PDB entry 7AR7 | electron microscopy, 3.72 A resolution | chains x and y of the 46 polymer chains in the assembly

== Chain x ==
Name: Gamma carbonic anhydrase-like 2, mitochondrial
From: Arabidopsis thaliana
UniProt: Q9SMN1 (GCAL2_ARATH); numbering as in UniProt (aligned over 41-254)
Sequence (214 residues; numbered 41 to 254; the number before each row is that of its first residue):
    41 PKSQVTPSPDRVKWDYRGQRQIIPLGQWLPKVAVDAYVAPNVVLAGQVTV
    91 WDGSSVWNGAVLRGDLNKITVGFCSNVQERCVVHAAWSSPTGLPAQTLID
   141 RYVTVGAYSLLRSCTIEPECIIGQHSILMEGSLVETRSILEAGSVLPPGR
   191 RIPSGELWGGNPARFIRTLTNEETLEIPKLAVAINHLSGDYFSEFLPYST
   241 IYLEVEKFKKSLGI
Swiss-Prot annotation at these positions:
  - binding site (substrate): Arg103 to Asp105, Gln118, Glu119, Arg152, Gln164, Tyr231
  - binding site (Zn(2+)): His124

== Chain y ==
Name: Gamma carbonic anhydrase 2, mitochondrial
From: Arabidopsis thaliana
Notes: EC 4.2.1.-
UniProt: Q9C6B3 (GCA2_ARATH); residues 2-269 here = UniProt positions 2-269
Sequence (268 residues; each row starts with the number of its first residue):
     2 GTLGRAIYTVGNWIRGTGQALDRVGSLLQGSHRIEEHLSRHRTLMNVFDK
    52 SPLVDKDVFVAPSASVIGDVQIGKGSSIWYGCVLRGDVNNISVGSGTNIQ
   102 DNTLVHVAKTNISGKVLPTLIGDNVTVGHSAVIHGCTVEDDAFVGMGATL
   152 LDGVVVEKHAMVAAGSLVKQNTRIPSGEVWGGNPAKFMRKLTDEEIVYIS
   202 QSAKNYINLAQIHASENSKSFEQIEVERALRKKYARKDEDYDSMLGITRE
   252 TPPELILPDNVLPGGKPV
Ion coordination: Zn2+ near His107 (its only coordinating residue here)
Small-molecule neighbours: Phosphatidylinositol (T7X): Trp14, Ile15, Thr18
Swiss-Prot annotation at these positions:
  - binding site (substrate): Arg86 to Asp88, Gln101, Asp102, Asn209
  - binding site (Zn(2+)): His107, His130, His135

== Interface between chain x and chain y ==
Pairs across the interface - 85 pairs, chain x then chain y:
  Val45(x) - Leu54(y)
  Val45(x) - Asp56(y)
  Val45(x) - Gln72(y)
  Val45(x) - Ile73(y)
  Thr46(x) - Val55(y)
  Thr46(x) - Asp56(y)  hydrogen bond
  Thr46(x) - Lys57(y)  hydrogen bond (backbone-backbone)
  Pro47(x) - Val55(y)
  Ser48(x) - Lys57(y)
  Arg51(x) - Val55(y)
  Arg51(x) - Asp56(y)
  Arg51(x) - Lys57(y)
  Arg51(x) - Val59(y)  hydrogen bond (side chain-backbone)
  Arg51(x) - Val61(y)
  Val52(x) - Thr44(y)
  Lys53(x) - Thr44(y)
  Lys53(x) - Leu45(y)
  Trp54(x) - Ser40(y)  hydrogen bond (side chain-backbone)
  Trp54(x) - His42(y)
  Trp54(x) - Thr44(y)
  Asp55(x) - Ser40(y)
  Tyr56(x) - Leu39(y)
  Tyr56(x) - Ser40(y)
  Arg57(x) - Lys220(y)  hydrogen bond (side chain-backbone)
  Gly58(x) - Pro63(y)
  Gln59(x) - Ser64(y)
  Gln59(x) - Tyr81(y)
  Gln59(x) - Asn218(y)
  Arg60(x) - Glu217(y)  salt bridge
  Arg60(x) - Ile225(y)
  Ile63(x) - Glu217(y)
  Ile63(x) - Asn218(y)
  Pro64(x) - Glu217(y)
  Pro64(x) - Arg232(y)
  Leu65(x) - Ile213(y)  hydrophobic
  Leu65(x) - Leu258(y)
  Gly66(x) - Arg232(y)  hydrogen bond (backbone-side chain)
  Gly66(x) - Leu256(y)
  Gly66(x) - Leu258(y)
  Gln67(x) - Thr252(y)
  Gln67(x) - Leu256(y)  hydrogen bond (side chain-backbone)
  Trp68(x) - Leu258(y)  hydrophobic
  Leu69(x) - Arg232(y)
  Val83(x) - Tyr81(y)  hydrophobic
  Ala85(x) - His214(y)
  Gly99(x) - Asn103(y)  hydrogen bond (backbone-side chain)
  Val101(x) - Asp102(y)
  Val101(x) - Asn103(y)
  Arg103(x) - Gln101(y)
  Arg103(x) - Asp102(y)  salt bridge
  Arg103(x) - His130(y)
  Asp105(x) - Leu210(y)
  Asp105(x) - His214(y)  salt bridge
  Leu106(x) - Leu210(y)  hydrophobic
  Arg120(x) - Asn103(y)
  Cys121(x) - Asn103(y)
  Val122(x) - Asn103(y)
  Val122(x) - His130(y)
  His124(x) - His130(y)
  Trp127(x) - Asn206(y)
  Trp127(x) - Asn261(y)
  Trp127(x) - Val262(y)
  Trp127(x) - Leu263(y)
  Leu150(x) - His130(y)
  Leu150(x) - Met147(y)
  Arg152(x) - His130(y)  hydrogen bond
  Arg152(x) - Tyr207(y)  hydrogen bond
  Ile167(x) - Met147(y)
  Ile167(x) - Ala165(y)  hydrophobic
  Met169(x) - Met147(y)  hydrophobic
  Met169(x) - Ala165(y)  hydrophobic
  Val185(x) - Ala165(y)
  Asn201(x) - Gly183(y)
  Asn201(x) - Asn184(y)
  Glu234(x) - Arg34(y)  hydrogen bond (backbone-side chain)
  Phe235(x) - Arg34(y)
  Ser239(x) - Glu37(y)
  Ile241(x) - Glu37(y)
  Ile241(x) - His38(y)
  Ile241(x) - Leu39(y)  hydrophobic
  Leu243(x) - Gln20(y)
  Glu244(x) - Glu37(y)
  Glu244(x) - His38(y)  salt bridge
  Glu244(x) - Leu39(y)  hydrogen bond (side chain-backbone)
  Val245(x) - Leu39(y)  hydrophobic
Interface residues without a listed pair, chain x (49 interface residues in all): Gln44, Tyr148, Leu151
Interface residues without a listed pair, chain y (53 interface residues in all): Arg16, Arg43, Phe60, Gly74, Gly82, Ser131, Gly166, Phe222, Pro264

== In short ==
Chain x and chain y form an interface of 49 and 53 residues respectively, with 12 hydrogen bonds and 4 salt
bridges. Polar pairs include Arg60(x)-Glu217(y), Arg103(x)-Asp102(y) and Asp105(x)-His214(y). Chain y binds
Phosphatidylinositol.
Here chain x is Gamma carbonic anhydrase-like 2, mitochondrial and chain y is Gamma carbonic anhydrase 2,
mitochondrial, both from Arabidopsis thaliana. Entry 7AR7 (Cryo-EM structure of Arabidopsis thaliana complex-I
(open conformation)) was determined by electron microscopy, deposited together with 7AQQ, 7AQR, 7AQW, 7AR8,
7AR9, 7ARB, 7ARC and 7ARD.
